Entry 6U7C (X-ray diffraction, 2.44 A resolution); this record covers chains A and B of the 3 polymer chains in the assembly.

Chain A:
Molecule: Beta-adrenergic receptor kinase 1
Organism: Homo sapiens
Notes: EC 2.7.11.15; engineered mutation(s): C68S
Reference sequence: P25098 (ARBK1_HUMAN); residues 1-689 here = UniProt positions 1-689
Chain sequence (689 residues; each row starts with the number of its first residue):
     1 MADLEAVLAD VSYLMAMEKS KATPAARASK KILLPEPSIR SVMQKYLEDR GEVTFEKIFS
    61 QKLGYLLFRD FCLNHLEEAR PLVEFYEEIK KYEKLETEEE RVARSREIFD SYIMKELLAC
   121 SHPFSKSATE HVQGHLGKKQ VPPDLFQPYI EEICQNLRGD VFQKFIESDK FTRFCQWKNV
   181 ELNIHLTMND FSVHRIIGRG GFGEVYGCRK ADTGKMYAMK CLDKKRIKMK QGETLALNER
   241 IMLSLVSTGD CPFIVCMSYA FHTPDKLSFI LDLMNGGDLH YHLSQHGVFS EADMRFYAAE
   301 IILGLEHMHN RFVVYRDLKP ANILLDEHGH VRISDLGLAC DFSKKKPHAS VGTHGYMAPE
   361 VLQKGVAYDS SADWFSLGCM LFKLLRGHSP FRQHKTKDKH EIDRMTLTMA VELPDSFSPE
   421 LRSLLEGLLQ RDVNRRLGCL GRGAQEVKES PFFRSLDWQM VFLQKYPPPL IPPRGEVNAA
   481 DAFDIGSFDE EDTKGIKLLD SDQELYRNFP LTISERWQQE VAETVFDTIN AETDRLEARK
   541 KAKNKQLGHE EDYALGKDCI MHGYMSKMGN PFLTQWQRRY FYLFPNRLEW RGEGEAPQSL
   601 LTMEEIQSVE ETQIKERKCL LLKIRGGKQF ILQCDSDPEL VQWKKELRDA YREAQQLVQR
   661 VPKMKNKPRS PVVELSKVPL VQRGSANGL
Not modelled in the structure: 1-29, 487-492, 549-551, 670-689
Metal / ion sites: Mg2+: His348, Glu360, Val361, Gln363, Val366
Ligand contacts: Q1Y (5-[(3S,4R)-3-{[(2H-1,3-benzodioxol-5-yl)oxy]methyl}piperidin-4-yl]-2-fluoro-N-[(2H-indazol-3-yl)methyl]benzamide): Ile197, Gly198, Arg199, Gly200, Gly201, Phe202, Gly203, Glu204, Val205, Ala218, Lys220, Cys221, Leu222, Gly232, Leu235, Ala236, Glu239, Val255, Leu271, Asp272, Leu273, Met274, Asp278, Ala321, Asn322, Leu324, Ser334, Asp335, Ala480, Asp481, Ala482
Swiss-Prot annotation at these positions:
  - active site: Asp317 (Proton acceptor)
  - binding site (ATP): Ile197 to Val205, Lys220
  - site (Required for receptor phosphorylation): Asp3, Leu4, Asp10
  - modified residue: Ser670 (Phosphoserine)
  - natural variant: Arg578 (R578Q: In a colorectal adenocarcinoma sample)
  - mutagenesis: Asp3 (D3A: 85% reduction in phosphorylation of G-protein coupled receptor rhodopsin; D3K: 95% reduction in phosphorylation of G-protein coupled receptor rhodopsin ...), Leu4 (L4A: 95% reduction in phosphorylation of G-protein coupled receptor rhodopsin. 90% reduction in phosphorylation of beta-2 adrenergic receptor ADRB2. Does not affect binding to ADRB2 ...), Glu5 (E5A: 50% reduction in phosphorylation of G-protein coupled receptor rhodopsin), Val7 to Leu8 (95% reduction in phosphorylation of G-protein coupled receptor rhodopsin), Asp10 (D10A: 95% reduction in phosphorylation of G-protein coupled receptor rhodopsin and beta-2 adrenergic receptor ADRB2. Does not affect binding to ADRB2. Not activated by receptor binding ...)
Reported in the primary citation:
  - binding site for Q1Y: Phe202, Lys220, Glu239, Asp272, Met274, Ala321, Ala480 to Ala482
  - conformationally variable residues (helix shift): Thr234

Chain B:
Molecule: Guanine nucleotide-binding protein G(I)/G(S)/G(T) subunit beta-1
Organism: Bos taurus
Reference sequence: P62871 (GBB1_BOVIN); residues 1-340 here = UniProt positions 1-340
Chain sequence (340 residues; numbered 1 to 340; the number before each row is that of its first residue):
     1 MSELDQLRQE AEQLKNQIRD ARKACADATL SQITNNIDPV GRIQMRTRRT LRGHLAKIYA
    61 MHWGTDSRLL VSASQDGKLI IWDSYTTNKV HAIPLRSSWV MTCAYAPSGN YVACGGLDNI
   121 CSIYNLKTRE GNVRVSRELA GHTGYLSCCR FLDDNQIVTS SGDTTCALWD IETGQQTTTF
   181 TGHTGDVMSL SLAPDTRLFV SGACDASAKL WDVREGMCRQ TFTGHESDIN AICFFPNGNA
   241 FATGSDDATC RLFDLRADQE LMTYSHDNII CGITSVSFSK SGRLLLAGYD DFNCNVWDAL
   301 KADRAGVLAG HDNRVSCLGV TDDGMAVATG SWDSFLKIWN
Not modelled in the structure: 1
Swiss-Prot annotation at these positions:
  - modified residue: Ser2 (N-acetylserine), His266 (Phosphohistidine)

How chain A and chain B interact:
Pairs across the interface (50; chain A residue first):
  Tyr553(A) - Lys78(B)
  Gly556(A) - Arg96(B)
  Lys557(A) - Pro94(B)
  Lys557(A) - Leu95(B)
  Lys557(A) - Arg96(B)
  Asp558(A) - Arg96(B)  hydrogen bond (backbone-backbone)
  Asp558(A) - Ser97(B)
  Asp558(A) - Ser98(B)  hydrogen bond
  Phe584(A) - Ser98(B)
  Pro585(A) - Ser98(B)
  Pro585(A) - Trp99(B)
  Asn586(A) - Gln75(B)  hydrogen bond (side chain-backbone)
  Asn586(A) - Ser98(B)  hydrogen bond (side chain-backbone)
  Asn586(A) - Trp99(B)
  Arg587(A) - Gln75(B)
  Arg587(A) - Asp76(B)  hydrogen bond (side chain-backbone)
  Arg587(A) - Ser98(B)  hydrogen bond
  Glu589(A) - Asp76(B)
  Pro597(A) - Leu55(B)
  Gln598(A) - Leu55(B)
  Leu600(A) - Leu55(B)  hydrophobic
  Thr602(A) - Gln75(B)
  Glu604(A) - Lys57(B)  salt bridge
  Glu604(A) - Tyr59(B)
  Glu604(A) - Gln75(B)  hydrogen bond
  Ala654(A) - Trp99(B)  hydrophobic
  Leu657(A) - Trp99(B)
  Leu657(A) - Leu117(B)  hydrophobic
  Val658(A) - Trp99(B)  hydrophobic
  Val661(A) - Met101(B)  hydrophobic
  Val661(A) - Leu117(B)  hydrophobic
  Pro662(A) - Tyr145(B)
  Pro662(A) - Met188(B)  hydrophobic
  Lys663(A) - Tyr59(B)
  Lys663(A) - Met101(B)  hydrogen bond (side chain-backbone)
  Lys663(A) - Arg314(B)
  Lys663(A) - Trp332(B)
  Met664(A) - Tyr59(B)  hydrophobic
  Met664(A) - Val100(B)
  Met664(A) - Met101(B)  hydrophobic
  Met664(A) - Trp332(B)
  Lys665(A) - Arg314(B)
  Lys665(A) - Trp332(B)
  Lys667(A) - Asn230(B)
  Lys667(A) - Asp246(B)  salt bridge
  Lys667(A) - Arg314(B)
  Arg669(A) - Asp290(B)  salt bridge
  Arg669(A) - Phe292(B)
  Arg669(A) - Asn313(B)  hydrogen bond
  Arg669(A) - Arg314(B)
Other interface residues (no listed pair), chain A (27 interface residues in all): Ser599, Asn666, Pro668
Other interface residues (no listed pair), chain B (31 interface residues in all): Ala56, Ala60, Gly77, Ser147, Asp186, Cys204, Asp228

Summary:
Chain A and chain B form an interface of 27 and 31 residues respectively; the contacts include 9 hydrogen
bonds and 3 salt bridges. Polar pairs include Glu604(A)-Lys57(B), Lys667(A)-Asp246(B) and Arg669(A)-Asp290(B).
Chain A binds compound Q1Y. The paper reports a binding site for Q1Y at Phe202(A), Lys220(A) and Glu239(A)
among others; conformational variability at Thr234(A).
Chain A is Beta-adrenergic receptor kinase 1 (Homo sapiens) and chain B is Guanine nucleotide-binding protein
G(I)/G(S)/G(T) subunit beta-1 (Bos taurus); the structure, Human GRK2 in complex with Gbetagamma subunits and
CCG258747, was determined by X-ray diffraction.
